PDB entry 5N2J | X-ray diffraction, 4.40 A resolution (low resolution: residue-level contacts below are approximate; hydrogen-bond / salt-bridge calls are withheld) | chain A

# Chain A
Name: UDP-glucose-glycoprotein glucosyltransferase-like protein
Source organism: Chaetomium thermophilum (strain DSM 1495 / CBS 144.50 / IMI 039719)
UniProtKB: G0SB58 (G0SB58_CHATD); residue numbers follow UniProt; this construct covers 24-1505
Chain sequence (1494 residues; each row starts with the number of its first residue):
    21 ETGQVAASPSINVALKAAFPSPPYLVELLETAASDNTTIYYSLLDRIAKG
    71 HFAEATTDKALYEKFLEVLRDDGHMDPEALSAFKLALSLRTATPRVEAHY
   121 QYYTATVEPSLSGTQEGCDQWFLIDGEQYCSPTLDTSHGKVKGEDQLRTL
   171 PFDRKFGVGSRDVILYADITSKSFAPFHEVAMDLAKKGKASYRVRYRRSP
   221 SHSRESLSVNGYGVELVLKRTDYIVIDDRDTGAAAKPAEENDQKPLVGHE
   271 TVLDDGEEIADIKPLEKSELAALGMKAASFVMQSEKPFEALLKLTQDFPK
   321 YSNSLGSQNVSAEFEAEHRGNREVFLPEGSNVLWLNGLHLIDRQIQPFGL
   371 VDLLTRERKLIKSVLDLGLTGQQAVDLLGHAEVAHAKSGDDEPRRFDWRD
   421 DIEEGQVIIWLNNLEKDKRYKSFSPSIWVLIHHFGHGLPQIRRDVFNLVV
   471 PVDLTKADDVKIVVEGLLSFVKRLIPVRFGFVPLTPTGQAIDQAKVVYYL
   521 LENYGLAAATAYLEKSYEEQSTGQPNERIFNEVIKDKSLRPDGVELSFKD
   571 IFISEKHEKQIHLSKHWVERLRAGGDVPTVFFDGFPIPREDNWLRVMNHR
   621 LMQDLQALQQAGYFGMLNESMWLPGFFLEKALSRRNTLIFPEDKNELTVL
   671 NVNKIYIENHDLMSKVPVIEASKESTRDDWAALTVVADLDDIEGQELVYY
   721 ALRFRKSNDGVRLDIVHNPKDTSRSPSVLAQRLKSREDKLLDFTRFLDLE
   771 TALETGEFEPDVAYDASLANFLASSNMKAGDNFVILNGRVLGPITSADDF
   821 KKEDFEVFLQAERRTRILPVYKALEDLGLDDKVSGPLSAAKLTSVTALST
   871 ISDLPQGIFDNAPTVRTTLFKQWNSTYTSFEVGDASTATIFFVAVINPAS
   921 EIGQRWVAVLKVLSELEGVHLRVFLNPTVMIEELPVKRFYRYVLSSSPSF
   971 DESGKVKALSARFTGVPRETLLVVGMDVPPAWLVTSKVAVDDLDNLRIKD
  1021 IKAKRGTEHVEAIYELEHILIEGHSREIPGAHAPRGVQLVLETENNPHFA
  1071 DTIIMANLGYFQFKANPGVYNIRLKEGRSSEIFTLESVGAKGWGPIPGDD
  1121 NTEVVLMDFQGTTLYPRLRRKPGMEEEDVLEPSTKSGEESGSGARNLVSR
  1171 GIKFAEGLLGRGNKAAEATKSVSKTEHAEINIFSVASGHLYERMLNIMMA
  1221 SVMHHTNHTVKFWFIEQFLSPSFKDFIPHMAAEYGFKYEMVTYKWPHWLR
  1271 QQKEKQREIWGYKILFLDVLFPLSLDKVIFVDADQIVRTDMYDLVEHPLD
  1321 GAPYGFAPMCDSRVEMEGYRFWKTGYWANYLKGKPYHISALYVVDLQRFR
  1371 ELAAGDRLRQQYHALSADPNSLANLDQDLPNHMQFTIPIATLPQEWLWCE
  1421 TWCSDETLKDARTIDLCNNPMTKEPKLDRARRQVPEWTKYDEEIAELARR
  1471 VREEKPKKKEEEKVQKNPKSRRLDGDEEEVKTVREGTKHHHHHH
Not modelled in the structure: 21-26, 246-286, 1153-1186, 1475-1514
Differences from the reference sequence: expression tag (21-23, 1506-1514)
Disulfides: Cys138-Cys150, Cys1330-Cys1423, Cys1419-Cys1437
Covalently attached groups: N-acetylglucosamine (NAG) linked to Asn56, Asn329, Asn638, Asn894, Asn1227
Bound ions: Ca2+: Asp1302, Asp1304, Asp1435

# Overview
Covalently linked N-acetylglucosamine: at Asn56, Asn329, Asn638, Asn894 and Asn1227. The Ca2+ site is built by
Asp1302, Asp1304 and Asp1435.
Chain A is UDP-glucose-glycoprotein glucosyltransferase-like protein (Chaetomium thermophilum (strain DSM 1495
/ CBS 144.50 / IMI 039719)); the structure, UDP-Glucose Glycoprotein Glucosyltransferase from Chaetomium
thermophilum (closed form), was determined by X-ray diffraction together with 5MU1, 5MZO and 5NV4 from the
same study.
